8VXH - chains A and B of the 4 polymer chains in the assembly; structure by electron microscopy, 2.79 A resolution.

Chain A (and B):
Protein: Undecaprenyl-phosphate 4-deoxy-4-formamido-L-arabinose transferase
Organism: Salmonella enterica subsp. enterica serovar Typhimurium str. LT2
Notes: EC 2.4.2.53; chain B of this document is another copy of the same molecule, construct and numbering; everything in this record applies to it too
UniProtKB: O52324 (ARNC_SALTY); numbering as in UniProt (aligned over 1-327)
Sequence (363 residues; each row starts with the number of its first residue; numbers below 1 keep their minus sign (Met-35 is residue -35)):
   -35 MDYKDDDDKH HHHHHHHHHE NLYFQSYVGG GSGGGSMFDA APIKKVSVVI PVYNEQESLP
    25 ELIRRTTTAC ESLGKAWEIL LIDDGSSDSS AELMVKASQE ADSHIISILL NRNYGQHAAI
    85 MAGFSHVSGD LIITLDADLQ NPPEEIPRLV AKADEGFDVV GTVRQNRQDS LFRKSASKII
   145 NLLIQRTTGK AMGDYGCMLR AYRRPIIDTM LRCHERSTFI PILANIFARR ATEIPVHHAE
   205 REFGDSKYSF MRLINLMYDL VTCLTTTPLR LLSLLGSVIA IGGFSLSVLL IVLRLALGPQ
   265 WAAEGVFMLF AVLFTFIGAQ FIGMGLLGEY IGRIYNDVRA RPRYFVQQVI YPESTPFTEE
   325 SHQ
Disordered / not traced: -35 to 2, 207-211, 320-327
Differences from the reference sequence: expression tag (-35 to 0)
From the paper describing this entry:
  - conformationally variable residues (loop rearrangement): His201 to Gly208 (from molecular simulation)
  - catalytic residues: Asp100 (proposed by the authors, not directly observed)
  - catalytic residues: Arg128, Arg137 (from molecular simulation)

How chain A and chain B interact:
Contacting residue pairs - 67 pairs, chain A then chain B:
  Ser50(A) with Arg193(B)
  Ser62(A) with Ile314(B), hydrogen bond (side chain-backbone); Tyr315(B); Pro316(B)
  Gln63(A) with Glu317(B)
  Ser67(A) with Pro316(B)
  Ile69(A) with Pro316(B)
  Ile70(A) with Ile314(B); Tyr315(B), hydrophobic; Pro316(B)
  Ser71(A) with Val313(B); Ile314(B), hydrogen bond (backbone-backbone)
  Ile72(A) with Gln312(B)
  Leu73(A) with Val310(B); Gln311(B), hydrogen bond (backbone-backbone); Gln312(B), hydrogen bond (backbone-backbone); Ile314(B), hydrophobic
  Leu74(A) with Arg193(B); Phe309(B)
  Asn75(A) with Phe191(B), hydrogen bond (side chain-backbone); Arg193(B), hydrogen bond (backbone-side chain); Phe309(B), hydrogen bond (backbone-backbone)
  Arg76(A) with Lys154(B); Asn189(B), hydrogen bond (side chain-backbone); Ile190(B), hydrogen bond (side chain-backbone); Phe191(B); Ala192(B), hydrogen bond (side chain-backbone)
  Tyr78(A) with Arg307(B); Phe309(B)
  Ala86(A) with Tyr308(B), hydrophobic
  Ser89(A) with Tyr308(B)
  Cys177(A) with Arg307(B)
  Glu179(A) with Asp301(B)
  Arg180(A) with Asp301(B), hydrogen bond (backbone-side chain); Ala304(B); Arg305(B), hydrogen bond (side chain-backbone); Arg307(B)
  Ser181(A) with Arg297(B)
  Asn219(A) with Arg234(B), hydrogen bond
  Tyr222(A) with Arg234(B); Ser237(B); Glu293(B)
  Asp223(A) with Arg297(B), salt bridge
  Thr226(A) with Arg297(B), hydrogen bond
  Thr229(A) with Tyr294(B), hydrogen bond (backbone-side chain)
  Thr230(A) with Tyr294(B)
  Pro232(A) with Leu290(B)
  Leu233(A) with Leu291(B), hydrophobic
  Phe271(A) with Leu273(B), hydrophobic
  Phe274(A) with Leu273(B), hydrophobic; Phe274(B), hydrophobic
  Leu277(A) with Leu277(B), hydrophobic
  Ile281(A) with Leu277(B), hydrophobic; Gln284(B)
  Gln284(A) with Gln284(B), hydrogen bond
  Phe285(A) with Phe280(B); Ala283(B), hydrophobic; Gln284(B)
  Met288(A) with Met288(B), hydrophobic
  Gly292(A) with Leu291(B)
  Ile295(A) with Leu291(B), hydrophobic; Tyr294(B), hydrophobic; Ile298(B)
  Tyr299(A) with Arg297(B); Ile298(B), hydrophobic; Asp301(B)
  Val302(A) with Asp301(B)
Interface residues without a listed pair, chain A (52 interface residues in all): Gly49, Val59, His81, Ala82, Met85, His90, His178, Val225, Leu236, Ile243, Val270, Phe278, Ile298, Arg303
Interface residues without a listed pair, chain B (42 interface residues in all): Thr152, Val270, Val276, Gly287, Ile295, Val302, Pro306

Summary:
52 residues of chain A face 42 of chain B across their interface; the contacts include 16 hydrogen bonds and 1
salt bridge. Polar pairs include Asp223(A)-Arg297(B), Ser62(A)-Ile314(B) and Asn75(A)-Phe191(B). From the
paper: catalytic residues Asp100(A), Arg128(A) and Arg137(A); conformational variability at His201(A).
Both chains are Undecaprenyl-phosphate 4-deoxy-4-formamido-L-arabinose transferase (Salmonella enterica subsp.
enterica serovar Typhimurium str. LT2). Entry 8VXH (Cryo-EM Structure of the Glycosyltransferase ArnC from
Salmonella enterica in the Apo State) was determined by electron microscopy together with 9ASC and 9B77 from
the same study.
